5USO - chains A and B; structure by X-ray diffraction, 2.00 A resolution.

== Chain A ==
Molecule: Protection of telomeres protein 1
From: Schizosaccharomyces pombe
UniProt: O13988 (POT1_SCHPO); residues 3-141 here correspond to UniProt positions 199-337 (UniProt number = residue number + 196)
Chain sequence (139 residues; row label = number of the first residue in the row):
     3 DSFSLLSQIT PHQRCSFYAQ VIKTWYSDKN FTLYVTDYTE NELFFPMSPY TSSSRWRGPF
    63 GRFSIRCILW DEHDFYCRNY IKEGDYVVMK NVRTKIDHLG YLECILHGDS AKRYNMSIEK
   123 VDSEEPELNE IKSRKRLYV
Construct notes: engineered mutation Asp3 (Val199 in O13988)
What the authors report for this chain:
  - conformationally variable residues (loop rearrangement): Ser56, Arg57
  - binding site for the 9-nt DNA/RNA hybrid strand (chain B): Thr26, Trp27, Tyr28, Glu85

== Chain B ==
Molecule: 9-nt DNA/RNA hybrid strand
Sequence (9 nucleotides; each row starts with the number of its first residue):
     1 GGTTACGGU

== Chain A / chain B interface ==
Contacting residue pairs (38):
  Lys25(A) with DC6(B), sugar contact; G7(B), hydrogen bond to the base; G8(B), hydrogen bond to the base
  Thr26(A) with G8(B), hydrogen bond to the base
  Trp27(A) with G7(B), stacking on the base; G8(B), sugar contact; U9(B), stacking on the base
  Tyr28(A) with U9(B), stacking on the base
  Asn32(A) with DG2(B), sugar contact
  Tyr36(A) with DA5(B), base contact
  Phe47(A) with DA5(B), stacking on the base
  Met49(A) with DA5(B), phosphate contact
  Thr53(A) with DC6(B), phosphate contact
  Ser54(A) with DC6(B), phosphate contact
  Ser55(A) with DC6(B), hydrogen bond to the phosphate; G7(B), hydrogen bond to the phosphate
  Arg57(A) with G7(B), salt bridge to the phosphate; G8(B), salt bridge to the phosphate
  Arg68(A) with DG2(B), base contact; DT3(B), hydrogen bond to the base; DT4(B), hydrogen bond to the base; DA5(B), base contact
  Ile70(A) with DG2(B), base contact
  Trp72(A) with DG1(B), stacking on the base; DG2(B), sugar contact
  Asp73(A) with DG1(B), hydrogen bond to the base
  Glu85(A) with G8(B), hydrogen bond to the base
  Lys97(A) with DG2(B), hydrogen bond to the base; DT3(B), hydrogen bond to the base
  Asp99(A) with DT4(B), hydrogen bond to the base; DA5(B), hydrogen bond to the base
  His100(A) with DT3(B), base contact; DT4(B), hydrogen bond to the base
  Leu101(A) with DT4(B), hydrogen bond to the base
  Tyr103(A) with DA5(B), base contact
  Glu105(A) with DG2(B), hydrogen bond to the base
  His109(A) with DG1(B), hydrogen bond to the base
  Gly110(A) with DG1(B), hydrogen bond to the base
Other interface residues (no listed pair), chain A (27 interface residues in all): Lys31, Ile107

== Summary ==
The interface between chain A and chain B involves 27 residues on one side and 9 on the other, with 18
hydrogen bonds, 2 salt bridges and 5 aromatic stacking contacts. Polar contacts include Lys25(A)-G7(B),
Lys25(A)-G8(B) and Thr26(A)-G8(B). From the paper: a binding site for the 9-nt DNA/RNA hybrid strand (chain B)
at Thr26(A), Trp27(A) and Tyr28(A) among others; conformational variability at Ser56(A) and Arg57(A).
Chain A is Protection of telomeres protein 1 (Schizosaccharomyces pombe) and chain B is a 9-nt DNA/RNA hybrid
strand; the structure, Crystal Structure of Schizosaccharomyces pombe Pot1pC bound to ssRNA/ssDNA chimera
(GGTTACrGrGrU), was determined by X-ray diffraction (same publication as 5USB and 5USN).
